PDB entry 7UOJ | electron microscopy, 4.02 A resolution (low resolution: residue-level contacts below are approximate; hydrogen-bond / salt-bridge calls are withheld) | chains D and E of the 18 polymer chains in the assembly

[Chain D]
Protein: N49-P9.6-FR3 Fab heavy chain
From: Homo sapiens
Notes: antibody fragment or engineered binder
Sequence (230 residues; numbered 1 to 216 plus 14 insertion-coded residues; the number before each row is that of its first residue; a row labelled like 76A-76G holds insertion residues (76A, then the next letters in order)):
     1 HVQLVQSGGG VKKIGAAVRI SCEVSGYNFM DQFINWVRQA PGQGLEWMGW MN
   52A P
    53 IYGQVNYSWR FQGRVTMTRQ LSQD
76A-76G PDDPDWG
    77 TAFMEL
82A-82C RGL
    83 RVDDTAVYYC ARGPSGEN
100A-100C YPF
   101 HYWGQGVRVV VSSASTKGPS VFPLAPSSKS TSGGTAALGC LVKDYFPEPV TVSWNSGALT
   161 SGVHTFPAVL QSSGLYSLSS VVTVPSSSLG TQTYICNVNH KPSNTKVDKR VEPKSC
Unresolved in the structure: 113-216
Disulfides: Cys22-Cys92

[Chain E]
Protein: N49-P9.6-FR3 Fab light chain
From: Homo sapiens
Notes: antibody fragment or engineered binder
Sequence (203 residues; each row starts with the number of its first residue; note: 8 numbers in that range are skipped by the numbering (no residue carries them; nothing is unmodelled there)):
     3 LTQPAS
    11 MSASPGQSVT ISCSGTR
    30 HIISAWFQQY PGKPPKLIIF DDDKRPSGVP SRFSASRPGD TASLTISNVQ PEDEATYICN
    90 TY
    96 EFFGGGTKLT V
  106A L
   107 GQPKAAPSVT LFPPSSEELQ ANKATLVCLV SDFYPGAVTV AWKADGSPVK VGVETTKPSK
   167 QSNNKYAASS YLSLTPEQWK SHRSYSCRVT HEGSTVEKTV APAECS
Unresolved in the structure: 108-212
Disulfides: Cys23-Cys88

[How chain D and chain E interact]
Contacting residue pairs (16):
  Val37(D) - Phe98(E)
  Gly44(D) - Gly99(E)
  Leu45(D) - Ile87(E)
  Leu45(D) - Phe98(E)
  Trp47(D) - Glu96(E)
  Tyr91(D) - Lys42(E)
  Tyr100A(D) - Tyr91(E)
  Tyr100A(D) - Glu96(E)
  Pro100B(D) - Asn89(E)
  Phe100C(D) - Phe36(E)
  Phe100C(D) - Phe98(E)
  His101(D) - Lys45(E)
  His101(D) - Leu46(E)
  Trp103(D) - Pro43(E)
  Trp103(D) - Pro44(E)
  Gly104(D) - Pro43(E)
Other interface residues (no listed pair), chain D (12 interface residues in all): Gln39
Other interface residues (no listed pair), chain E (15 interface residues in all): Gln38, Phe49, Gly100

[Summary]
The interface between chain D and chain E involves 12 residues on one side and 15 on the other.
Chain D is N49-P9.6-FR3 Fab heavy chain and chain E is N49-P9.6-FR3 Fab light chain, both from Homo sapiens;
the structure, The CryoEM structure of N49-P9.6-FR3 and PGT121 Fabs in complex with BG505 SOSIP.664, was
determined by electron microscopy.
